Entry 4J9L (X-ray diffraction, 1.85 A resolution); this record covers chains A and T of the 3 polymer chains in the assembly.

# Chain A
Molecule: DNA polymerase eta
Organism: Homo sapiens
Notes: EC 2.7.7.7; fragment: catalytic core domain
Reference sequence: Q9Y253 (POLH_HUMAN); numbering as in UniProt (aligned over 1-432)
Amino-acid sequence (435 residues; row label = number of the first residue in the row; numbers below 1 keep their minus sign (Gly-2 is residue -2)):
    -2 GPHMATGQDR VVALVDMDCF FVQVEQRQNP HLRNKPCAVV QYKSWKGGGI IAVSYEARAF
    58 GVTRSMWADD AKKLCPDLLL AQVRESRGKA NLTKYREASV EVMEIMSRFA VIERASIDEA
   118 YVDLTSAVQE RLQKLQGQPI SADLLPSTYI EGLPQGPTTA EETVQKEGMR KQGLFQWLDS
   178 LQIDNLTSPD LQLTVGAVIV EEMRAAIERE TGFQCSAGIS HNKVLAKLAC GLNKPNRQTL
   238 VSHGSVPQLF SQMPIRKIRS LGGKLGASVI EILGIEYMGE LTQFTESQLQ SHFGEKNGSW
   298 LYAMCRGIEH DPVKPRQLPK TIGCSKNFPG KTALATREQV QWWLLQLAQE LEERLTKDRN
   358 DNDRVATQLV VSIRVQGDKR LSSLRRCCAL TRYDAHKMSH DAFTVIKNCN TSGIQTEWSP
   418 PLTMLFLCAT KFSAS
Disordered / not traced: 155-159
Differences from the reference sequence: expression tag (-2 to 0)
Swiss-Prot annotation at these positions:
  - binding site (Mg(2+)): Asp13, Met14, Asp115, Glu116
  - binding site (Mn(2+)): Asp13, Met14, Asp115, Glu116
  - binding site (a 2'-deoxyribonucleoside 5'-triphosphate): Arg61
  - natural variant: Val37 (deletion: In XPV), Leu75 (deletion: In XPV), Arg93 (R93P: In XPV), Arg111 (R111H: In XPV), Thr122 (T122P: In XPV), Gly153 (G153D: In a breast cancer sample), Thr191 (T191P: In XPV), Gly263 (G263V: In XPV), Val266 (V266D: In XPV), Gly295 (G295R: In XPV), Arg361 (R361S: In XPV)
  - mutagenesis: Tyr52 (Y52A/F: Reduces DNA polymerase activity; Y52E: Reduces DNA polymerase activity. Increases fidelity of replication and reduces translesion bypass), Arg61 (R61A: Reduces enzymatic activity by two-thirds), Ser62 (S62G: Increased DNA polymerase activity and translesion bypass compared to wild-type), Ala68 (A68S/V: Severe reduction in thymine dimer translesion bypass), Asn324 to Pro326 (Reduces binding to chromatin and to monoubiquitinated PCNA. Abolishes binding to monoubiquitinated PCNA; when associated with 705-E--H-713 Del)

# Chain T
Molecule: 12-nt DNA strand
Sequence (12 nucleotides; numbered 1 to 12; the number before each row is that of its first residue):
     1 TACTGATGAC GT
Disordered / not traced: 1-2

# Interface between chain A and chain T
Contacting residue pairs - 33 pairs, chain A then chain T:
  Gln38(A) - DT4(T)  hydrogen bond to the base
  Gln38(A) - DG5(T)  sugar contact
  Tyr39(A) - DT4(T)  phosphate contact
  Tyr39(A) - DG5(T)  hydrogen bond to the phosphate
  Trp42(A) - DC3(T)  stacking on the base
  Arg61(A) - DT4(T)  hydrogen bond to the base
  Trp64(A) - DC3(T)  sugar contact
  Lys86(A) - DA6(T)  salt bridge to the phosphate
  Ala87(A) - DG5(T)  sugar contact
  Leu89(A) - DG5(T)  phosphate contact
  Leu89(A) - DA6(T)  phosphate contact
  Arg93(A) - DA6(T)  salt bridge to the phosphate
  Arg93(A) - DT7(T)  salt bridge to the phosphate
  Lys293(A) - DC10(T)  salt bridge to the phosphate
  Lys293(A) - DG11(T)  phosphate contact
  Arg313(A) - DG8(T)  salt bridge to the phosphate
  Pro316(A) - DG8(T)  phosphate contact
  Lys317(A) - DG8(T)  hydrogen bond to the phosphate
  Lys317(A) - DA9(T)  salt bridge to the phosphate
  Thr318(A) - DT7(T)  sugar contact
  Thr318(A) - DG8(T)  hydrogen bond to the phosphate
  Gly320(A) - DA6(T)  sugar contact
  Gly320(A) - DT7(T)  hydrogen bond to the phosphate
  Cys321(A) - DA6(T)  phosphate contact
  Ser322(A) - DG5(T)  sugar contact
  Ser322(A) - DA6(T)  hydrogen bond to the phosphate
  Lys323(A) - DG5(T)  phosphate contact
  Asn324(A) - DT4(T)  sugar contact
  Asn324(A) - DG5(T)  hydrogen bond to the phosphate
  Pro326(A) - DC3(T)  sugar contact
  Arg351(A) - DA6(T)  salt bridge to the phosphate
  Arg351(A) - DT7(T)  salt bridge to the phosphate
  Phe423(A) - DT7(T)  base contact
Other interface residues (no listed pair), chain A (30 interface residues in all): Ile48, Glu110, Arg111, Leu315, Ile319, Thr329, Glu347, Arg382

# Overview
Chain A and chain T form an interface of 30 and 9 residues respectively; the contacts include 8 hydrogen
bonds, 8 salt bridges and 1 aromatic stacking contact. Polar pairs include Gln38(A)-DT4(T), Arg61(A)-DT4(T)
and Tyr39(A)-DG5(T).
Chain A is DNA polymerase eta (Homo sapiens) and chain T is a 12-nt DNA strand; the structure, Human DNA
polymerase eta-DNA ternary complex: misincorporation G opposite T after a C at the primer ..., was determined
by X-ray diffraction, deposited together with 4J9K, 4J9M, 4J9N, 4J9O, 4J9P, 4J9Q, 4J9R and 4J9S.
